Entry 1QUF (X-ray diffraction, 2.25 A resolution); this record covers chain A.

== Chain A ==
Molecule: Ferredoxin-nadp+ reductase
Source organism: Nostoc sp
Notes: EC 1.18.1.2
Reference sequence: P21890 (FENR_ANASO); residues 0-303 here correspond to UniProt positions 137-440 (UniProt number = residue number + 137)
Sequence (304 residues; row label = number of the first residue in the row; numbering starts at 0):
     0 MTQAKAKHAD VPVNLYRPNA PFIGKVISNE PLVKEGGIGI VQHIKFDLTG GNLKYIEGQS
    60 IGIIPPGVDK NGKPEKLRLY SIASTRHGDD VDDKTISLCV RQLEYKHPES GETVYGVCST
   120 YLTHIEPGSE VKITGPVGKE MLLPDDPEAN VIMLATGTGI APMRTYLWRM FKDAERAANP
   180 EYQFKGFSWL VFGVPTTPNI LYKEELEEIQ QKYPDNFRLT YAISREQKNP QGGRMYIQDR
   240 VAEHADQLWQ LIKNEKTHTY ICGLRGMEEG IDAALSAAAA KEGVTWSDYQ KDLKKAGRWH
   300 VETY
Disordered / not traced: 0-7
Sequence notes: conflict Q246 (Glu383 in P21890), E254 (Gln391 in P21890)
Residues lining bound ligands:
  - FAD (flavin-adenine dinucleotide): S59, R77, L78, Y79, S80, C98, V99, R100, L102, Y104, G115, V116, C117, S118, T157, A160, E301, Y303
  - NADP (NAP; NADP nicotinamide-adenine-dinucleotide phosphate): V32, I37, G38, I39, V40, R100, Q101, E103, T155, G156, T157, G192, V193, P194, N198, L200, S223, R224, R233, Y235, Q237

== Overview ==
Bound to chain A: flavin-adenine dinucleotide and NADP.
Chain A is Ferredoxin-nadp+ reductase (Nostoc sp); the structure, X-ray structure of a complex
nadp+-ferredoxin:nadp+ reductase from the cyanobacterium anabaena pcc 7119 at 2.25 angstroms, was determined
by X-ray diffraction (same publication as 1QUE).
